Entry 8JNE (electron microscopy, 4.68 A resolution (low resolution: residue-level contacts below are approximate; hydrogen-bond / salt-bridge calls are withheld)); this record covers chains A and I of the 20 polymer chains in the assembly.

Chain A:
Protein: Histone H3.1
From: Homo sapiens
Reference sequence: P68431 (H31_HUMAN); residues 0-135 here correspond to UniProt positions 1-136 (UniProt number = residue number + 1)
Sequence (139 residues; numbered -3 to 135; the number before each row is that of its first residue; numbers below 1 keep their minus sign (Gly-3 is residue -3)):
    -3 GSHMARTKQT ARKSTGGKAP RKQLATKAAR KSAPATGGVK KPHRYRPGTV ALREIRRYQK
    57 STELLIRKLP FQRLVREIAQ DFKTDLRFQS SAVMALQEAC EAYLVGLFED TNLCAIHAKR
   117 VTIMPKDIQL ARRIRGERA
Unresolved in the structure: -3 to 37, 134-135
Construct notes: expression tag (-3 to -1)
Curated features (UniProtKB/Swiss-Prot):
  - modified residue: Arg2 (Asymmetric dimethylarginine), Thr3 (Phosphothreonine), Lys4 (Allysine), Gln5 (5-glutamyl dopamine), Thr6 (Phosphothreonine), Arg8 (Citrulline), Lys9 (N6,N6,N6-trimethyllysine), Ser10 (ADP-ribosylserine), Thr11 (Phosphothreonine), Lys14 (N6-(2-hydroxyisobutyryl)lysine), Arg17 (Asymmetric dimethylarginine), Lys18 (N6-(2-hydroxyisobutyryl)lysine), Lys23 (N6-(2-hydroxyisobutyryl)lysine), Arg26 (Citrulline), Lys27 (N6,N6,N6-trimethyllysine), Ser28 (ADP-ribosylserine), Lys36 (N6,N6,N6-trimethyllysine), Lys37 (N6-methyllysine), Tyr41 (Phosphotyrosine), Lys56 (N6,N6,N6-trimethyllysine) and 8 more in UniProt
  - lipidation: Lys18 (N6-decanoyllysine)

Chain I:
Molecule: 156-nt DNA strand
From: synthetic construct
Sequence (156 nucleotides; each row starts with the number of its first residue):
     1 ATCAGAATCC CGGTGCCGAG GCCGCTCAAT TGGTCGTAGA CAGCTCTAGC ACCGCTTAAA
    61 CGCACGTACG CGCTGTCCCC CGCGTTTTAA CCGCCAAGGG GATTACACCC AAGACACCAG
   121 GCACGAGACA GAAAAAAACA ACGAAAACGG CCACCA

How chain A and chain I interact:
Contacting residue pairs - 26 pairs, chain A then chain I:
  Arg40(A) - DG82(I)
  Arg40(A) - DC83(I)
  Tyr41(A) - DA6(I)
  Tyr41(A) - DG82(I)
  Tyr41(A) - DC83(I)
  Arg42(A) - DG82(I)
  Pro43(A) - DG82(I)
  Gly44(A) - DC81(I)
  Gly44(A) - DG82(I)
  Thr45(A) - DG82(I)
  Val46(A) - DG82(I)
  Val46(A) - DC83(I)
  Ala47(A) - DG82(I)
  Arg49(A) - DA7(I)
  Lys56(A) - DC9(I)
  Arg63(A) - DA90(I)
  Arg63(A) - DC91(I)
  Lys64(A) - DA90(I)
  Lys64(A) - DC91(I)
  Leu65(A) - DA90(I)
  Leu65(A) - DC91(I)
  Pro66(A) - DA90(I)
  Arg69(A) - DA90(I)
  Arg83(A) - DG99(I)
  Arg83(A) - DG100(I)
  Lys115(A) - DG72(I)
Other interface residues (no listed pair), chain A (20 interface residues in all): His39, Gln85, Thr118
Other interface residues (no listed pair), chain I (17 interface residues in all): DG5, DT8, DC71, DC80, DA89, DA102

Summary:
The interface between chain A and chain I involves 20 residues on one side and 17 on the other.
Chain A is Histone H3.1 (Homo sapiens) and chain I is a 156-nt DNA strand (synthetic construct); the
structure, The cryo-EM structure of the decameric RAD51 ring bound to the nucleosome without the linker DNA
..., was determined by electron microscopy together with 8JND, 8JNF, 8XBT, 8XBU and 8XBW from the same study.
